PDB entry 4Q9U | X-ray diffraction, 4.62 A resolution (low resolution: residue-level contacts below are approximate; hydrogen-bond / salt-bridge calls are withheld) | chains A and B of the 8 polymer chains in the assembly

# Chain A
Name: Rab5 GDP/GTP exchange factor
Organism: Homo sapiens
Notes: engineered mutation(s): 393-407 deletion mutant
Reference sequence: Q9UJ41 (RABX5_HUMAN); aligned to UniProt positions 132-440 over residues 132-440 (the alignment contains insertions or deletions, so no single offset holds)
Sequence (317 residues; each row starts with the number of its first residue):
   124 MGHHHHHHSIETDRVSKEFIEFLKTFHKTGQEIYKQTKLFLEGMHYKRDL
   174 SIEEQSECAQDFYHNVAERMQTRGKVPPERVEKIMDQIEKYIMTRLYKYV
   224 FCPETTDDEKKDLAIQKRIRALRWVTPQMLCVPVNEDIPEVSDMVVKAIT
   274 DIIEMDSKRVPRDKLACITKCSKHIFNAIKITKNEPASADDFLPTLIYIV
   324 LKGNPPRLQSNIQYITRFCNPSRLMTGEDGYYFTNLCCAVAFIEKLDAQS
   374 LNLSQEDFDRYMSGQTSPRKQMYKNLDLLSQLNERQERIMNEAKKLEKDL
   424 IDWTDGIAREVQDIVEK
Not modelled in the structure: 124-133, 199, 438-440
Construct notes: expression tag (124-131)
Curated features (UniProtKB/Swiss-Prot):
  - modified residue: S132 (Phosphoserine), K151 (N6-acetyllysine), K170 (N6-acetyllysine), S373 (Phosphoserine), S377 (Phosphoserine), S390 (Phosphoserine)
From the paper describing this entry:
  - catalytic residues: D313 (citing earlier work)

# Chain B
Name: Ras-related protein Rab-5A
Organism: Homo sapiens
Reference sequence: P20339 (RAB5A_HUMAN); residue numbers follow UniProt; this construct covers 15-184
Sequence (171 residues; numbered 14 to 184; the number before each row is that of its first residue):
    14 SGNKICQFKLVLLGESAVGKSSLVLRFVKGQFHEFQESTIGAAFLTQTVC
    64 LDDTTVKFEIWDTAGQERYHSLAPMYYRGAQAAIVVYDITNEESFARAKN
   114 WVKELQRQASPNIVIALSGNKADLANKRAVDFQEAQSYADDNSLLFMETS
   164 AKTSMNVNEIFMAIAKKLPKN
Not modelled in the structure: 14-19, 41-50, 183-184
Construct notes: expression tag (14)
Curated features (UniProtKB/Swiss-Prot):
  - motif: Q44 to A56 (Switch 1), A77 to A93 (Switch 2)
  - binding site (GTP): S29, A30, G32, K33, S34, S35, H46, E47, T52, G78, N133, K134, D136, A164, K165
  - binding site (Mg(2+)): S34, T52
  - modified residue: S84 (Phosphoserine)
  - glycosylation: R120 (Microbial infection: N-beta-linked (GlcNAc) arginine)
  - mutagenesis: S34 (S34N: Increased interaction wih ATP9A), G54 (G54Q: Strongly decreases ZFYVE20 binding affinity), A56 (A56E: Strongly decreases ZFYVE20 binding affinity), F57 (F57A: Strongly decreases RABEP1 and ZFYVE20 binding affinity), W74 (W74A: Strongly decreases RABEP1 binding affinity), Q79 (Q79L: Loss of GTPase activity. Does not inhibit filopodia formation), Y82 (Y82A: Strongly decreases RABEP1 binding affinity. Impairs endosome fusion), S84 (S84A: Loss of phosphorylation. No effect on GDI1 and GDI2 binding; S84E: Phosphomimetic mutant. Loss of GDI1 and GDI2 binding), Y89 (Y89A: Strongly decreases RABEP1 binding affinity), K116 (K116E: No effect on RABEP1 binding affinity), R120 (R120E: No effect on RABEP1 binding affinity)

# Interface between chain A and chain B
Residue-residue contacts (44):
  M252(A) with R81(B)
  L253(A) with R81(B); Y82(B)
  C254(A) with Q79(B)
  F299(A) with G54(B); A55(B); A56(B)
  K303(A) with I53(B); G54(B)
  P309(A) with L38(B); G54(B); A55(B)
  A310(A) with A55(B); D75(B)
  S311(A) with S34(B); D75(B)
  A312(A) with D75(B); T76(B); A77(B)
  D313(A) with S29(B); A30(B); K33(B); T76(B); G78(B); Q79(B)
  D314(A) with S34(B)
  L316(A) with A77(B); Y89(B)
  P317(A) with Y82(B)
  M348(A) with E72(B)
  T349(A) with Q20(B); E72(B)
  E351(A) with F57(B)
  G353(A) with W74(B)
  Y354(A) with F57(B); E72(B); W74(B)
  Y355(A) with F57(B)
  T357(A) with W74(B)
  N358(A) with Y89(B)
  C361(A) with L85(B)
  F365(A) with L85(B)
  S373(A) with R81(B)
  L374(A) with R81(B)
Interface residues without a listed pair, chain A (26 interface residues in all): A362
Interface residues without a listed pair, chain B (27 interface residues in all): K22, T59, K70, I73, M88

# In short
26 residues of chain A and 27 residues of chain B are in contact. From UniProt: 15 GTP-binding residues,
Mg2+-binding residues S34(B) and T52(B) and 11 mutagenesis sites on chain B. The paper reports the catalytic
residue D313(A).
Here chain A is Rab5 GDP/GTP exchange factor and chain B is Ras-related protein Rab-5A, both from Homo
sapiens. Entry 4Q9U (Crystal structure of the Rab5, Rabex-5delta and Rabaptin-5C21 complex) was determined by
X-ray diffraction, deposited together with 4N3X, 4N3Y and 4N3Z.
